PDB entry 2Y1A | X-ray diffraction, 1.95 A resolution | chain A

Chain A:
Name: Copper-containing nitrite reductase
From: Achromobacter cycloclastes
Notes: EC 1.7.2.1
UniProtKB: P25006 (NIR_ACHCY); residues 1-340 here correspond to UniProt positions 39-378 (UniProt number = residue number + 38)
Chain sequence (340 residues; row label = number of the first residue in the row):
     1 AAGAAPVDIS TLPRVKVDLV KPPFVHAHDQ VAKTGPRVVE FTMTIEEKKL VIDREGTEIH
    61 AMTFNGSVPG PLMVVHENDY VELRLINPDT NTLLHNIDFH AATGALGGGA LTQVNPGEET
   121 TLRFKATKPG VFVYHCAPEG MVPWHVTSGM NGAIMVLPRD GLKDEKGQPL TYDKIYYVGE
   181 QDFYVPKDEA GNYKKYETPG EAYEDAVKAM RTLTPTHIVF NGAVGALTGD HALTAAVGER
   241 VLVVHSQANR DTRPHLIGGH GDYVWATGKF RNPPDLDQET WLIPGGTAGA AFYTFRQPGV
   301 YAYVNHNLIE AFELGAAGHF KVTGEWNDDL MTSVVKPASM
Not modelled in the structure: 1-7, 340
UniProt features mapped onto this chain:
  - binding site (Cu cation): His95, His100, His135, Cys136, His145, Met150, His306
Ion coordination: Cu ion site 1: His95, Cys136, His145, Met150; Cu ion site 2: His100, His135, His306 (together with nitric oxide)
Ligand contacts: nitric oxide (NO): Asp98, His100, His135, His255, Ile257, His306, Leu308

In short:
Ligands of chain A: nitric oxide. His95, Cys136, His145 and Met150 form the Cu ion site 1. His100, His135 and
His306 coordinate Cu ion site 2. UniProt lists 7 Cu cation-binding residues.
Chain A is Copper-containing nitrite reductase (Achromobacter cycloclastes); the structure, Crystal structure
of Achromobacter cycloclastes Cu nitrite reductase with bound NO, was determined by X-ray diffraction.
